Entry 3PF7 (X-ray diffraction, 1.90 A resolution); this record covers chain A.

# Chain A
Protein: Benzoyl-CoA oxygenase component B
From: Azoarcus evansii
Notes: EC 1.14.12.21
Reference sequence: Q9AIX7 (BOXB_AZOEV); residue numbers follow UniProt; this construct covers 1-473
Amino-acid sequence (481 residues; numbered 1 to 481; the number before each row is that of its first residue):
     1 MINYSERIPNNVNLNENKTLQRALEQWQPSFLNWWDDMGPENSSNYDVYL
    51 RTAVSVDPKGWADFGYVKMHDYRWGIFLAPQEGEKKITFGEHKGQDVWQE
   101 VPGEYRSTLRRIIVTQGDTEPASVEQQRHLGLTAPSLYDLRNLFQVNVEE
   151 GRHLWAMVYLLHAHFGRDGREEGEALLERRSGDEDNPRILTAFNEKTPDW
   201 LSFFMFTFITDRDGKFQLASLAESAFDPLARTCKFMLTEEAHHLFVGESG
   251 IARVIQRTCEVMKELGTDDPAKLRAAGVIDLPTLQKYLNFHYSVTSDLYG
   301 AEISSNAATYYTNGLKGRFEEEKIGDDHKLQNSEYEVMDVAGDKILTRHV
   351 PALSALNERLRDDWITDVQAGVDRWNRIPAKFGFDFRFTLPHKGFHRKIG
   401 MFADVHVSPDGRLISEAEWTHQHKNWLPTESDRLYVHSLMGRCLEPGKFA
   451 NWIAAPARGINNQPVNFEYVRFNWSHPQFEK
Unresolved in the structure: 478-481
Bound ions: Fe ion site 1: Glu120, Glu150, His153 (together with hydroxide ion, malonic acid); Fe ion site 2: Glu150, Asp211, Glu240, His243 (together with hydroxide ion, malonic acid)
Small-molecule neighbours:
  - malonic acid (MLA): Gln116, Thr119, Glu120, Glu150, His153, Phe193, Thr210, Asp211, Asp213, Gly214, Glu240, His243
  - hydroxide ion (OH): Glu120, Glu150, His153, Asp211, Glu240, His243

# In short
Bound to chain A: hydroxide ion and malonic acid. Glu120, Glu150 and His153 form the Fe ion site 1. Glu150,
Asp211, Glu240 and His243 coordinate Fe ion site 2.
Chain A is Benzoyl-CoA oxygenase component B (Azoarcus evansii); the structure, Crystal structure of BoxB with
malonate bound to the diiron center, was determined by X-ray diffraction (same publication as 3PER, 3PM5 and
3Q1G).
